Entry 1ODL (X-ray diffraction, 2.10 A resolution); this record covers chains D and E of the 6 polymer chains in the assembly.

Chain D (and E):
Name: Purine nucleoside phosphorylase
From: Thermus thermophilus
Notes: chain E of this document is another copy of the same molecule, construct and numbering; everything in this record applies to it too
Amino-acid sequence (235 residues; numbered 1 to 235; the number before each row is that of its first residue):
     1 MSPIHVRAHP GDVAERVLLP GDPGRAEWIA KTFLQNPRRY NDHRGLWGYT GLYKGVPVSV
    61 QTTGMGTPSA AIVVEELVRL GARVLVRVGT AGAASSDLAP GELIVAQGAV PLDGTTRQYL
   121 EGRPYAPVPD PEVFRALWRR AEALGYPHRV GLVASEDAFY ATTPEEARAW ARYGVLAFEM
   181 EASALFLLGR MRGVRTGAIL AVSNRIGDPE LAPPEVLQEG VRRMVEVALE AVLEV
Disordered / not traced: 1

Chain D / chain E interface:
Pairs across the interface (64; chain D residue first):
  Q107(D) - V128(E)
  Q107(D) - P129(E)  hydrogen bond (side chain-backbone)
  Q107(D) - P131(E)
  Q107(D) - R190(E)  hydrogen bond
  A109(D) - A126(E)
  V110(D) - P124(E)
  V110(D) - Y125(E)  hydrophobic
  P111(D) - P124(E)
  L112(D) - P124(E)
  Y119(D) - Y173(E)  hydrogen bond (backbone-side chain)
  L120(D) - Y173(E)  hydrophobic
  P124(D) - V110(E)
  P124(D) - P111(E)
  P124(D) - L112(E)
  P124(D) - W170(E)
  Y125(D) - V110(E)  hydrophobic
  Y125(D) - P111(E)
  Y125(D) - Y125(E)
  Y125(D) - L152(E)
  Y125(D) - Y173(E)  hydrogen bond (side chain-backbone)
  A126(D) - A109(E)
  A126(D) - A126(E)  hydrophobic
  A126(D) - P127(E)
  A126(D) - L152(E)
  P127(D) - A126(E)
  V128(D) - Q107(E)
  V128(D) - L152(E)  hydrophobic
  P129(D) - Q107(E)  hydrogen bond (backbone-side chain)
  P131(D) - Q107(E)
  P131(D) - W138(E)
  P131(D) - V150(E)
  E132(D) - W138(E)
  F134(D) - F134(E)  hydrophobic
  R135(D) - W138(E)
  R135(D) - R139(E)
  R135(D) - E142(E)  salt bridge
  W138(D) - P131(E)
  W138(D) - E132(E)
  W138(D) - R135(E)
  R139(D) - R139(E)
  E142(D) - R135(E)  salt bridge
  V150(D) - P131(E)
  G151(D) - R190(E)
  L152(D) - Y125(E)
  L152(D) - A126(E)
  L152(D) - V128(E)  hydrophobic
  W170(D) - R123(E)
  W170(D) - P124(E)
  R172(D) - R190(E)
  R172(D) - M191(E)
  Y173(D) - Y119(E)  hydrogen bond (side chain-backbone)
  Y173(D) - L120(E)  hydrophobic
  Y173(D) - Y125(E)  hydrogen bond (backbone-side chain)
  Y173(D) - L187(E)  hydrophobic
  Y173(D) - R190(E)
  Y173(D) - M191(E)  hydrophobic
  G174(D) - R190(E)
  L187(D) - Y173(E)  hydrophobic
  R190(D) - Q107(E)  hydrogen bond
  R190(D) - G151(E)
  R190(D) - R172(E)
  R190(D) - Y173(E)
  M191(D) - R172(E)
  M191(D) - Y173(E)  hydrophobic
Also at the interface, not in a pair above, chain D (32 interface residues in all): R123, D130
Also at the interface, not in a pair above, chain E (32 interface residues in all): D130, G174

Overview:
Chain D and chain E each contribute 32 residues to their interface; the contacts include 8 hydrogen bonds and
2 salt bridges. Polar pairs include R135(D)-E142(E), Q107(D)-P129(E) and Q107(D)-R190(E).
Chain D and chain E are both Purine nucleoside phosphorylase (Thermus thermophilus); the structure, Purine
nucleoside phosphorylase from thermus thermophilus, was determined by X-ray diffraction (same publication as
1ODJ, 1ODI and 1ODK).
